4YBH - chains A and B; structure by X-ray diffraction, 2.40 A resolution.

[Chain A]
Protein: Advanced glycosylation end product-specific receptor
From: Homo sapiens
Notes: fragment: V, C1 and C2 domains (VC1C2 module), full-length ectodomain
UniProtKB: Q15109 (RAGE_HUMAN), isoform Q15109-10; residue numbers follow UniProt; this construct covers 23-323
Amino-acid sequence (304 residues; row label = number of the first residue in the row):
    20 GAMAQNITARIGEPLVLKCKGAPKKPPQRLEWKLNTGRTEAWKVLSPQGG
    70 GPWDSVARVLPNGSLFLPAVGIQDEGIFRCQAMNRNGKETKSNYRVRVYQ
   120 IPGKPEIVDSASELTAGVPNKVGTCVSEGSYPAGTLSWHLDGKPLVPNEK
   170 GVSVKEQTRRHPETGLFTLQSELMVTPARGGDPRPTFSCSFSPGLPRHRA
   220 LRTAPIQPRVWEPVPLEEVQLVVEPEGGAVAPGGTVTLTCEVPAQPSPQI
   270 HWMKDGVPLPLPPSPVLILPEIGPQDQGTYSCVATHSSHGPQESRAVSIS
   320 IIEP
Disordered / not traced: 20, 323
Cystine bridges: Cys38-Cys99, Cys144-Cys208, Cys259-Cys301
Construct notes: expression tag (20-22)
Bound ions: Zn2+ site 1: Glu32, His217; Zn2+ site 2: Asp128, His180, Glu182; Zn2+ site 3: Glu132 (shared with His17(B), His27(B) of chain B); Zn2+ site 4: Asp160, Asp201; Zn2+ site 5 near His270 (its only coordinating residue here)
Curated features (UniProtKB/Swiss-Prot):
  - glycosylation (N-linked (GlcNAc...) asparagine): Asn25, Asn81

[Chain B]
Protein: Protein S100-A6
From: Homo sapiens
UniProtKB: P06703 (S10A6_HUMAN); residue numbers follow UniProt; this construct covers 1-90
Amino-acid sequence (92 residues; row label = number of the first residue in the row; numbers below 1 keep their minus sign (Gly-1 is residue -1)):
    -1 GAMACPLDQAIGLLVAIFHKYSGREGDKHTLSKKELKELIQKELTIGSKL
    49 QDAEIARLMEDLDRNKDQEVNFQEYVTFLGALALIYNEALKG
Disordered / not traced: -1 to 1
Construct notes: expression tag (-1 to 0)
Bound ions: Zn2+ site 1: Cys3, Arg55, Asp59; Zn2+ site 2: His17, His27 (shared with Glu132(A) of chain A); Ca2+ site 1: Ser20, Glu23, Asp25, Thr28, Glu33; Zn2+ site 3 near Glu41 (its only coordinating residue here); Ca2+ site 2: Asp61, Asn63, Asp65, Glu67, Glu72
Curated features (UniProtKB/Swiss-Prot):
  - binding site (Ca(2+)): Thr28, Glu33, Asp61, Asn63, Asp65, Glu67, Glu72
  - modified residue: Lys40 (N6-acetyllysine), Ser46 (Phosphoserine), Lys47 (N6-acetyllysine)

[Interface between chain A and chain B]
Residue-residue contacts - 15 pairs, chain A then chain B:
  Glu132(A) - His17(B)  salt bridge
  Glu132(A) - His27(B)  salt bridge
  Pro202(A) - Asp6(B)
  Pro202(A) - Ile9(B)  hydrophobic
  Pro202(A) - Gly10(B)
  Arg203(A) - Leu5(B)
  Arg203(A) - Asp6(B)  salt bridge
  Arg203(A) - Ile9(B)
  Arg228(A) - Phe70(B)
  Val229(A) - Val13(B)
  Trp230(A) - Val13(B)  hydrophobic
  Trp230(A) - His17(B)
  Trp230(A) - His27(B)
  Glu243(A) - Lys40(B)  salt bridge
  Glu245(A) - Lys18(B)  salt bridge

[Overview]
8 residues of chain A and 10 residues of chain B are in contact, with 5 salt bridges. Polar contacts include
Glu132(A)-His17(B), Glu132(A)-His27(B) and Arg203(A)-Asp6(B). Glu32(A) and His217(A) form the Zn2+ site 1.
UniProt lists 7 Ca2+-binding residues on chain B.
Here chain A is Advanced glycosylation end product-specific receptor and chain B is Protein S100-A6, both from
Homo sapiens. Entry 4YBH (Crystal structure of the human RAGE ectodomain (VC1C2 fragment) in complex with
human S100A6) was determined by X-ray diffraction together with 4P2Y from the same study.
